Entry 6DVN (X-ray diffraction, 2.20 A resolution); this record covers chain A.

== Chain A ==
Protein: Hdac6 protein
Source organism: Danio rerio
UniProt: A7YT55 (A7YT55_DANRE); residues 440-798 here correspond to UniProt positions 288-646 (UniProt number = residue number - 152)
Sequence (364 residues; row label = number of the first residue in the row):
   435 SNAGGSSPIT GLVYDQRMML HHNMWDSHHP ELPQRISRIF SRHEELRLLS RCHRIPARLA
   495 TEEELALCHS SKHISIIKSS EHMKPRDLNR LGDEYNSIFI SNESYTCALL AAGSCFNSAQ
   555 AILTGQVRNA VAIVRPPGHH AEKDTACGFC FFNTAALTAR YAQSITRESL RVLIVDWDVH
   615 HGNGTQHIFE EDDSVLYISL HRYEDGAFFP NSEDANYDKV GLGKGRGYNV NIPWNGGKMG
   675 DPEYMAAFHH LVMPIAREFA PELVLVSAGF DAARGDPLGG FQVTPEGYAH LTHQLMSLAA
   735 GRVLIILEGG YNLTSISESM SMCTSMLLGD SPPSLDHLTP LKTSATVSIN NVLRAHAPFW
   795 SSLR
Not modelled in the structure: 435-441
Sequence notes: expression tag (435-439)
Bound ions: K+ site 1: Asp-610, Asp-612, His-614, Ser-633, Leu-634; Zn2+: Asp-612, His-614, Asp-705 (together with HB7); K+ site 2: Phe-623, Asp-626, Val-629, Tyr-662
Residues lining bound ligands: HB7 (N-[2-(benzylamino)-2-oxoethyl]-4-(dimethylamino)-N-{[4-(hydroxycarbamoyl)phenyl]methyl}benzamide): Asp-460, His-463, Pro-464, Ser-531, His-574, Gly-582, Phe-583, Asp-612, His-614, Phe-643, Asn-645, Asp-705, Leu-712, Gly-743, Gly-744, Tyr-745
From the paper describing this entry:
  - binding site for HB7: His-573, His-574, Phe-583, His-614, Phe-643, Tyr-745
  - Zn2+ coordination: His-614
  - catalytic residues: His-573, His-574 (citing earlier work)

== Summary ==
Ligands of chain A: compound HB7. Asp-610, Asp-612, His-614, Ser-633 and Leu-634 form the K+ site 1. Asp-612,
His-614 and Asp-705 coordinate Zn2+. The paper reports catalytic residues His-573 and His-574; a binding site
for HB7 at His-573, His-574 and Phe-583 among others.
Chain A is Hdac6 protein (Danio rerio); the structure, Crystal structure of Danio rerio histone deacetylase 6
catalytic domain 2 in complex with DDK-137, was determined by X-ray diffraction, deposited together with 6DVL,
6DVM and 6DVO.
